3MQG - chains B and C of the 3 polymer chains in the assembly; structure by X-ray diffraction, 1.43 A resolution.

# Chain B (and C)
Name: Lipopolysaccharides biosynthesis acetyltransferase
From: Bordetella petrii
Notes: EC 2.3.1.-; chain C of this document is another copy of the same molecule, construct and numbering; everything in this record applies to it too
UniProt: A9IH93 (A9IH93_BORPD); numbering as in UniProt (aligned over 1-190)
Sequence (192 residues; numbered -1 to 190; the number before each row is that of its first residue; numbers below 1 keep their minus sign (Gly-1 is residue -1)):
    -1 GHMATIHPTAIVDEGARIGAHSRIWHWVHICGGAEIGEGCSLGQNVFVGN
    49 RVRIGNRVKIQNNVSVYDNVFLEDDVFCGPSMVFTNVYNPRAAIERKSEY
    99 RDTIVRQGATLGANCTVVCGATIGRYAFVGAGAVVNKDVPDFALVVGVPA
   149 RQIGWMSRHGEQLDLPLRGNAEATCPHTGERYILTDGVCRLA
Not modelled in the structure: -1 to 0 (chain C: fully traced)
Construct notes: expression tag (-1 to 0)
Ion coordination: Na+: Asn112 (shared with 1 residue of chain A; Asn112(C) of chain C)
Small-molecule neighbours:
  - acetyl coenzyme A (ACO), molecule 1: Gln59, Phe75, Pro78, Gly110, Ala111, Phe126, Gly128, Ala129, Leu142, Val144, Gly145, Ile151, Met154, Gln160
  - acetyl coenzyme A (ACO), molecule 2: Tyr65, Thr83, Asn84, Val85, Tyr86, Pro88, Val116, Val132, Asn134, Val146, Pro147, Arg149
  - UDP (uridine-5'-diphosphate), molecule 1: Arg21, Trp23, His24, Ser39, Gly41, Gln42, Lys57, Gln59, Asn60
  - UDP, molecule 2: His27, Cys29, Phe45, Tyr65, Lys95
What the authors report for this chain:
  - binding site for acetyl coenzyme A: Asn84 to Asp100, Ala111, Ala129, Asn134, Arg149, Gln160
  - catalytic residues: Asn84 (proposed by the authors, not directly observed)

# Chain B / chain C interface
Contacting residue pairs - 58 pairs, chain B then chain C:
  Thr7(B) with Trp25(C)
  Ile9(B) with His5(C); Thr7(C); His24(C); Trp25(C), hydrophobic
  Trp25(B) with Trp25(C); Gln42(C)
  Val26(B) with Trp25(C)
  His27(B) with His24(C), hydrogen bond; Trp25(C); Gln42(C)
  Asn43(B) with Gln42(C), hydrogen bond; Asn43(C); Asn61(C), hydrogen bond
  Val44(B) with Gln42(C), hydrogen bond (backbone-side chain)
  Phe45(B) with Gln42(C); Asn60(C)
  Asn61(B) with Asn61(C)
  Ser63(B) with Asn60(C), hydrogen bond; Asn61(C)
  Tyr65(B) with Asn60(C), hydrogen bond; Pro78(C)
  Val81(B) with Pro78(C), hydrophobic; Ser79(C); Ala111(C), hydrophobic; Asn112(C)
  Thr83(B) with Ala111(C)
  Asn87(B) with Phe126(C); Gly158(C), hydrogen bond (side chain-backbone)
  Pro88(B) with Phe75(C), hydrophobic; Thr108(C), hydrogen bond (backbone-side chain); Phe126(C)
  Arg89(B) with Gly106(C), hydrogen bond (side chain-backbone); Thr108(C), hydrogen bond; Tyr124(C), hydrogen bond (side chain-backbone); Ala125(C), hydrogen bond (side chain-backbone); Phe126(C); Met154(C); Ser155(C), hydrogen bond (side chain-backbone); Arg156(C), hydrogen bond (side chain-backbone); His157(C); Gly158(C)
  Ala90(B) with Arg55(C); Lys57(C), hydrogen bond (backbone-side chain); Asp73(C); Val74(C); Phe75(C)
  Ala91(B) with Arg55(C); Asp73(C)
  Ile92(B) with His157(C)
  Glu93(B) with Lys57(C)
  Arg94(B) with His157(C), hydrogen bond (side chain-backbone)
  Asn112(B) with Asn112(C), hydrogen bond
  Cys113(B) with Asn112(C)
  Thr114(B) with Asn112(C), hydrogen bond; Ala129(C)
  Val132(B) with Ala129(C); Gly130(C)
Interface residues without a listed pair, chain B (30 interface residues in all): Ser79, Phe82, Tyr86, Val116, Val146
Interface residues without a listed pair, chain C (34 interface residues in all): Gln59, Ala107, Gly145, Val146, Glu159

# Overview
The interface between chain B and chain C involves 30 residues on one side and 34 on the other; the contacts
include 18 hydrogen bonds. Polar contacts include His27(B)-His24(C), Asn43(B)-Gln42(C) and Asn43(B)-Asn61(C).
From the paper: the catalytic residue Asn84(B); a binding site for acetyl coenzyme A at Asn84(B), Ala111(B)
and Ala129(B) among others.
Both chains are Lipopolysaccharides biosynthesis acetyltransferase (Bordetella petrii). Entry 3MQG (crystal
structure of the 3-N-acetyl transferase WlbB from Bordetella petrii in complex with acetyl-CoA) was determined
by X-ray diffraction (same publication as 3MQH).
